Entry 3V5X (X-ray diffraction, 1.85 A resolution); this record covers chain A.

Chain A:
Protein: F-box/LRR-repeat protein 5
From: Homo sapiens
Notes: fragment: Hemerythrin domain
UniProtKB: Q9UKA1 (FBXL5_HUMAN); residue numbers follow UniProt; this construct covers 1-161
Chain sequence (161 residues; row label = number of the first residue in the row):
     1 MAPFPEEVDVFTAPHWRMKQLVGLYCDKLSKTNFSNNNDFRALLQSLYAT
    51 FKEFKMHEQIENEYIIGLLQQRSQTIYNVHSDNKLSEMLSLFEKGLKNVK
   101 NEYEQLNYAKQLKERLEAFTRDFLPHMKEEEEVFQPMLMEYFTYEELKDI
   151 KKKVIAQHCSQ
Not modelled in the structure: 1-3, 75-76, 81-83, 160-161
Metal / ion sites: mu-oxo-diiron Fe: H15, H57, E58, E61, H80, H126, E130
Residues lining bound ligands: mu-oxo-diiron (FEO): F11, H15, H57, E58, E61, H80, F123, H126, M127, E130
From the paper describing this entry:
  - mu-oxo-diiron coordination: H15, H57, E58, E61, H80, H126, E130
  - contacts within the chain: N62-H80 (hydrogen bond), H15-E131 (hydrogen bond), H57-H158 (hydrogen bond)
  - mutagenesis - E58A, E58D, E58H, E58Q, N62A, E131A, H158A: decreased stability
  - conformationally variable residues (order/disorder transition): Q74 to N83
  - binding site for mu-oxo-diiron: E58
  - mutagenesis - Y77DEL/N78DEL/V79DEL/H80DEL/S81DEL: increased stability

Overview:
Chain A binds mu-oxo-diiron. The mu-oxo-diiron Fe site is built by H15, H57, E58, E61, H80 and H126. From the
paper: a binding site for mu-oxo-diiron at E58; E58A, E58D and E58H, among others, reduce stability; 8
substitutions were tested in all.
Chain A is F-box/LRR-repeat protein 5 (Homo sapiens); the structure, Structure of FBXL5 hemerythrin domain, C2
cell, was determined by X-ray diffraction, deposited together with 3V5Y and 3V5Z.
